Entry 9I7T (electron microscopy, 3.80 A resolution); this record covers chains K and L of the 12 polymer chains in the assembly.

Chain K (and L):
Name: Tom20
From: Thermochaetoides thermophila DSM 1495
Notes: chain L of this document is another copy of the same molecule, construct and numbering; everything in this record applies to it too
UniProt: G0S6E4 (G0S6E4_CHATD); residues 1-185 here = UniProt positions 1-185
Sequence (185 residues; numbered 1 to 185; the number before each row is that of its first residue):
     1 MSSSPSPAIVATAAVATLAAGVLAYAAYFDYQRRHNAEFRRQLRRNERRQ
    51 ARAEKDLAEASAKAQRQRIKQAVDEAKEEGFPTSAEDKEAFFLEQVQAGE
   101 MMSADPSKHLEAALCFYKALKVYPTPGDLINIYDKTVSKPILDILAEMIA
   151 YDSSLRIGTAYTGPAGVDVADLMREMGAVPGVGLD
Not modelled in the structure: 1-21, 157-185

Interface between chain K and chain L:
Contacting residue pairs (5; chain K residue first):
  E89(K) with K135(L), salt bridge
  T125(K) with D128(L), hydrogen bond
  D128(K) with T125(L), hydrogen bond; D128(L)
  K135(K) with E89(L), salt bridge

Overview:
Chain K and chain L each contribute 4 residues to their interface; the contacts include 2 hydrogen bonds and 2
salt bridges. Polar contacts include E89(K)-K135(L) and T125(K)-D128(L).
Chain K and chain L are both Tom20 (Thermochaetoides thermophila DSM 1495); the structure, CryoEM structure of
the Chaetomium thermophilum TOM holo complex at 3.8 angstrom resolution, was determined by electron
microscopy, deposited together with 9I6B and 9I7P.
